7XG6 - chains A and B; structure by X-ray diffraction, 1.32 A resolution.

Chain A (and B):
Name: omega-transaminase
Organism: Aspergillus terreus (strain NIH 2624 / FGSC A1156)
Notes: chain B of this document is another copy of the same molecule, construct and numbering; everything in this record applies to it too
Reference sequence: Q0C8G1 (Q0C8G1_ASPTN); numbering as in UniProt (aligned over 1-322)
Amino-acid sequence (322 residues; each row starts with the number of its first residue):
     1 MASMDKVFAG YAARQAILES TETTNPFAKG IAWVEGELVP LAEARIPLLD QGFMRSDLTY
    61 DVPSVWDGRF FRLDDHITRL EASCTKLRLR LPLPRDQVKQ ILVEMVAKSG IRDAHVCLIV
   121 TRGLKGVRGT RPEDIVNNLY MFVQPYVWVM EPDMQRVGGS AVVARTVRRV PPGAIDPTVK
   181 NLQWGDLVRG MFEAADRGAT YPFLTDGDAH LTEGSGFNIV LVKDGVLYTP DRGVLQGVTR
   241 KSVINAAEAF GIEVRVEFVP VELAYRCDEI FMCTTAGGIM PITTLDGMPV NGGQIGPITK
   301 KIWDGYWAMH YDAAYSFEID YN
Unresolved in the structure: 1
Construct notes: engineered mutation Arg-55 (His in Q0C8G1), His-115 (Phe in Q0C8G1), Cys-117 (Glu in Q0C8G1)
Modified positions: Lys-180 ((2S)-2-amino-6-[[3-hydroxy-2-methyl-5-(phosphonooxymethyl)pyridin-4-yl]methylideneamino]hexanoic acid; LLP)
From the paper describing this entry:
  - mutagenesis - H55R/F115H/E117C (110-fold): increased catalytic activity

Interface between chain A and chain B:
Contacting residue pairs (94; chain A residue first):
  Leu-41(A) / Leu-49(B)  hydrophobic
  Ala-44(A) / Pro-47(B)
  Ala-44(A) / Leu-48(B)  hydrogen bond (backbone-backbone)
  Arg-45(A) / Arg-45(B)
  Arg-45(A) / Ile-46(B)
  Arg-45(A) / Pro-47(B)
  Ile-46(A) / Arg-45(B)
  Ile-46(A) / Ile-46(B)  hydrogen bond (backbone-backbone)
  Ile-46(A) / Leu-48(B)  hydrophobic
  Ile-46(A) / Phe-53(B)  hydrophobic
  Pro-47(A) / Ala-44(B)
  Pro-47(A) / Arg-45(B)
  Leu-48(A) / Ala-32(B)  hydrophobic
  Leu-48(A) / Ala-44(B)  hydrogen bond (backbone-backbone)
  Leu-48(A) / Ile-46(B)  hydrophobic
  Leu-48(A) / Phe-142(B)  hydrophobic
  Leu-49(A) / Leu-41(B)  hydrophobic
  Leu-49(A) / Phe-142(B)  hydrophobic
  Gly-52(A) / Phe-53(B)
  Phe-53(A) / Ile-46(B)  hydrophobic
  Phe-53(A) / Gly-52(B)
  Phe-53(A) / Phe-53(B)
  Phe-53(A) / Leu-58(B)  hydrophobic
  Phe-53(A) / Ile-119(B)  hydrophobic
  Phe-53(A) / Leu-182(B)
  Met-54(A) / Ile-119(B)  hydrophobic
  Met-54(A) / Phe-142(B)  hydrophobic
  Met-54(A) / Leu-182(B)
  Arg-55(A) / Leu-182(B)
  Arg-55(A) / Trp-184(B)
  Arg-55(A) / Met-191(B)
  Ser-56(A) / Ser-56(B)
  Ser-56(A) / Leu-182(B)  hydrogen bond (backbone-backbone)
  Leu-58(A) / Phe-53(B)  hydrophobic
  Arg-88(A) / Phe-192(B)
  Arg-88(A) / Asp-196(B)  salt bridge
  Ile-119(A) / Phe-53(B)  hydrophobic
  Ile-119(A) / Met-54(B)  hydrophobic
  Arg-122(A) / Phe-192(B)
  Val-127(A) / Phe-192(B)  hydrophobic
  Arg-128(A) / Val-147(B)
  Arg-128(A) / Trp-148(B)  hydrogen bond (side chain-backbone)
  Arg-128(A) / Val-149(B)
  Arg-128(A) / Met-191(B)
  Phe-142(A) / Leu-48(B)  hydrophobic
  Phe-142(A) / Met-54(B)  hydrophobic
  Val-147(A) / Arg-128(B)
  Trp-148(A) / Arg-128(B)  hydrogen bond (backbone-side chain)
  Val-149(A) / Arg-128(B)
  Val-167(A) / Gly-173(B)
  Val-167(A) / Ala-174(B)
  Arg-168(A) / Pro-171(B)
  Arg-168(A) / Gly-173(B)  hydrogen bond (backbone-backbone)
  Arg-168(A) / Ala-174(B)
  Val-170(A) / Ala-174(B)  hydrophobic
  Val-170(A) / Ile-175(B)  hydrophobic
  Pro-171(A) / Arg-168(B)
  Pro-171(A) / Pro-171(B)
  Pro-172(A) / Arg-189(B)  hydrogen bond (backbone-side chain)
  Gly-173(A) / Val-167(B)
  Gly-173(A) / Arg-168(B)  hydrogen bond (backbone-backbone)
  Gly-173(A) / Arg-189(B)
  Ala-174(A) / Val-167(B)
  Ala-174(A) / Arg-168(B)
  Ala-174(A) / Val-170(B)  hydrophobic
  Ala-174(A) / Asp-186(B)
  Ala-174(A) / Arg-189(B)  hydrogen bond (backbone-side chain)
  Ile-175(A) / Val-170(B)  hydrophobic
  Ile-175(A) / Asp-186(B)
  Ile-175(A) / Arg-189(B)
  Asp-176(A) / Arg-189(B)
  Leu-182(A) / Phe-53(B)
  Leu-182(A) / Met-54(B)
  Leu-182(A) / Arg-55(B)
  Leu-182(A) / Ser-56(B)  hydrogen bond (backbone-backbone)
  Gln-183(A) / Gln-183(B)
  Gln-183(A) / Trp-184(B)  hydrogen bond (side chain-backbone)
  Gln-183(A) / Gly-185(B)  hydrogen bond (side chain-backbone)
  Trp-184(A) / Arg-55(B)
  Trp-184(A) / Gln-183(B)  hydrogen bond (backbone-side chain)
  Gly-185(A) / Gln-183(B)  hydrogen bond (backbone-side chain)
  Asp-186(A) / Ala-174(B)
  Asp-186(A) / Ile-175(B)
  Arg-189(A) / Pro-172(B)  hydrogen bond (side chain-backbone)
  Arg-189(A) / Gly-173(B)
  Arg-189(A) / Ala-174(B)  hydrogen bond (side chain-backbone)
  Arg-189(A) / Ile-175(B)
  Arg-189(A) / Asp-176(B)
  Met-191(A) / Arg-55(B)
  Met-191(A) / Arg-128(B)
  Phe-192(A) / Arg-88(B)
  Phe-192(A) / Arg-122(B)
  Phe-192(A) / Val-127(B)  hydrophobic
  Asp-196(A) / Arg-88(B)  salt bridge
Interface residues without a listed pair, chain A (49 interface residues in all): Ala-32, Asp-57, Leu-87, Cys-117, Thr-121, Tyr-140, Thr-166, Arg-169, Val-188
Interface residues without a listed pair, chain B (49 interface residues in all): Asp-57, Leu-87, Cys-117, Thr-121, Tyr-140, Thr-166, Arg-169, Val-188

Summary:
Chain A and chain B each contribute 49 residues to their interface; the contacts include 17 hydrogen bonds and
2 salt bridges. Among the polar pairs are Arg-88(A)/Asp-196(B), Arg-128(A)/Trp-148(B) and
Pro-172(A)/Arg-189(B). The paper reports that H55R/F115H/E117C of chain A increase catalytic activity.
Both chains are omega-transaminase (Aspergillus terreus (strain NIH 2624 / FGSC A1156)). Entry 7XG6 (Crystal
structure of an (R)-selective omega-transaminase mutant from Aspergillus terreus with covalently bound PLP)
was determined by X-ray diffraction, deposited together with 7XG5.
